Entry 1VBO (X-ray diffraction, 2.35 A resolution); this record covers chains A and C of the 4 polymer chains in the assembly.

[Chain A (and C)]
Protein: artocarpin
From: Artocarpus integer
Notes: chain C of this document is another copy of the same molecule, construct and numbering; everything in this record applies to it too
UniProt: Q7M1T4 (Q7M1T4_ARTIN); numbering as in UniProt (aligned over 1-147)
Chain sequence (149 residues; row label = number of the first residue in the row):
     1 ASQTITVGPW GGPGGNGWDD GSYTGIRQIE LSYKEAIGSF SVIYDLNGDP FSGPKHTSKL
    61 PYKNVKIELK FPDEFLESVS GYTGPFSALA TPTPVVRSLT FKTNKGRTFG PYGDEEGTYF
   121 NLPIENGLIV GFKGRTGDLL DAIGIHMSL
Modified / non-standard residues: A1 (n-acetylalanine; AYA)
What the authors report for this chain:
  - binding site for alpha-D-mannopyranose: G14 to G17, A90, T91, G137 to D141

[Interface between chain A and chain C]
Residue-residue contacts (36):
  A1(A) - T24(C)
  A1(A) - G25(C)
  A1(A) - F71(C)
  A1(A) - P72(C)
  A1(A) - F75(C)
  A1(A) - L128(C)
  S2(A) - Y23(C)
  S2(A) - T24(C)  hydrogen bond (backbone-backbone)
  S2(A) - L128(C)
  S2(A) - V130(C)
  S2(A) - L149(C)
  Q3(A) - L149(C)  hydrogen bond (backbone-backbone)
  D20(A) - N47(C)
  G21(A) - N47(C)
  S22(A) - N47(C)
  Y23(A) - S2(C)  hydrogen bond (backbone-side chain)
  Y23(A) - N47(C)
  T24(A) - A1(C)
  T24(A) - S2(C)  hydrogen bond (backbone-backbone)
  G25(A) - A1(C)
  L46(A) - L46(C)  hydrophobic
  L46(A) - F51(C)  hydrophobic
  N47(A) - D20(C)
  N47(A) - G21(C)
  N47(A) - S22(C)  hydrogen bond (side chain-backbone)
  N47(A) - Y23(C)
  F51(A) - L46(C)  hydrophobic
  F71(A) - A1(C)
  P72(A) - A1(C)
  F75(A) - A1(C)
  L128(A) - A1(C)
  L128(A) - S2(C)
  V130(A) - S2(C)
  S148(A) - S2(C)
  L149(A) - S2(C)
  L149(A) - Q3(C)  hydrogen bond (backbone-backbone)
Also at the interface, not in a pair above, chain C (19 interface residues in all): S148

[In short]
Chain A and chain C each contribute 19 residues to their interface, with 6 hydrogen bonds. Polar pairs include
Y23(A)-S2(C), N47(A)-S22(C) and S2(A)-T24(C). The paper reports a binding site for alpha-D-mannopyranose at
G14(A), A90(A) and T91(A) among others.
Both chains are artocarpin (Artocarpus integer). Entry 1VBO (Crystal structure of artocarpin-mannotriose
complex) was determined by X-ray diffraction (same publication as 1VBP).
